PDB entry 2BA0 | X-ray diffraction, 2.70 A resolution | chains E and G of the 9 polymer chains in the assembly

Chain E:
Protein: Archaeal exosome RNA binding protein RRP41
Source organism: Archaeoglobus fulgidus
Notes: EC 3.1.13.-
Reference sequence: O29757 (ECX1_ARCFU); numbering as in UniProt (aligned over 1-258)
Amino-acid sequence (258 residues; each row starts with the number of its first residue):
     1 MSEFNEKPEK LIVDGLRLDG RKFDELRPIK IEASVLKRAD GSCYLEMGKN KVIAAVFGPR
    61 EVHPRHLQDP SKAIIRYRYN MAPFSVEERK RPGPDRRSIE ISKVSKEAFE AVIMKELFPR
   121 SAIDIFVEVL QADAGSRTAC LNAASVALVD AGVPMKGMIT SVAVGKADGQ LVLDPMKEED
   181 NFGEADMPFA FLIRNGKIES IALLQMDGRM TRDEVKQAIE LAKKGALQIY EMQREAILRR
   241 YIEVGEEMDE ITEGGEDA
Unresolved in the structure: 1-9, 253-258

Chain G:
Protein: Archaeal exosome RNA binding protein RRP42
Source organism: Archaeoglobus fulgidus
Notes: EC 3.1.13.-
Reference sequence: O29756 (ECX2_ARCFU); residue numbers follow UniProt; this construct covers 1-259
Amino-acid sequence (259 residues; row label = number of the first residue in the row):
     1 MPEDILVDIK RDYVLSKLRD NERIDGRGFD EFRKVEIIPN VIEKAEGSAL VKLGDTQVVV
    61 GVKMQPGEPY PDTPDRGVII VNAELVPLAS PTFEPGPPDE NSIELARVVD RGIRESEAVD
   121 LSKLVIEEGE KVWIVFVDIH ALDDDGNLLD ASALAAIAAL MNTKVPAERF DLGEDYLLPV
   181 RDLPVSVTSL IVGNKYLVDP SREEMSVGDT TLTITTDKDD NVVAMQKSGG YLLDEKLFDE
   241 LLDVSINCAR KLREKFKEI
Unresolved in the structure: 1-2, 258-259

Interface between chain E and chain G:
Pairs across the interface - 46 pairs, chain E then chain G:
  Val-35(E) / Gln-57(G)
  Leu-36(E) / Leu-88(G)  hydrophobic
  Leu-36(E) / Leu-142(G)
  Leu-36(E) / Asp-143(G)
  Lys-37(E) / Asp-55(G)  salt bridge
  Lys-37(E) / Asp-143(G)  hydrogen bond (backbone-side chain)
  Lys-37(E) / Asp-145(G)  salt bridge
  Arg-38(E) / Ala-89(G)
  Arg-38(E) / Pro-91(G)
  Arg-38(E) / Asp-143(G)  hydrogen bond (backbone-side chain)
  Arg-38(E) / Asp-144(G)
  Arg-38(E) / Asp-145(G)  salt bridge
  Arg-38(E) / Arg-202(G)
  Lys-51(E) / Val-41(G)  hydrogen bond (side chain-backbone)
  Lys-51(E) / Glu-43(G)  salt bridge
  Ala-55(E) / Leu-88(G)  hydrophobic
  Phe-57(E) / Pro-87(G)
  Phe-57(E) / Leu-88(G)
  Phe-57(E) / Ser-90(G)
  Phe-57(E) / Pro-91(G)
  Arg-60(E) / Pro-91(G)  hydrogen bond (side chain-backbone)
  Arg-78(E) / Pro-87(G)
  Pro-83(E) / Glu-84(G)
  Pro-83(E) / Asp-138(G)
  Phe-84(E) / Ile-42(G)
  Phe-84(E) / Gly-61(G)
  Phe-84(E) / Lys-63(G)
  Phe-84(E) / Asp-138(G)
  Ser-85(E) / Lys-44(G)
  Val-86(E) / Lys-44(G)
  Val-86(E) / Lys-63(G)  hydrogen bond (backbone-side chain)
  Glu-87(E) / Lys-63(G)  hydrogen bond (backbone-side chain)
  Glu-87(E) / Arg-169(G)  hydrogen bond (backbone-side chain)
  Arg-89(E) / Lys-63(G)
  Arg-89(E) / Phe-136(G)
  Arg-89(E) / Asp-138(G)  salt bridge
  Phe-126(E) / Pro-87(G)  hydrophobic
  Phe-126(E) / Leu-88(G)  hydrophobic
  Glu-128(E) / Val-86(G)
  Glu-128(E) / Leu-88(G)
  Glu-128(E) / His-140(G)  salt bridge
  Leu-130(E) / Ile-42(G)
  Gln-131(E) / Ile-42(G)
  Gln-131(E) / Glu-43(G)  hydrogen bond
  Gln-131(E) / Lys-44(G)  hydrogen bond (side chain-backbone)
  Ala-132(E) / Lys-44(G)  hydrogen bond (backbone-side chain)
Interface residues without a listed pair, chain E (23 interface residues in all): Ala-82, Glu-88, Pro-92
Interface residues without a listed pair, chain G (27 interface residues in all): Ala-45, Gln-65, Pro-95

Overview:
Chain E and chain G form an interface of 23 and 27 residues respectively; the contacts include 10 hydrogen
bonds and 6 salt bridges. Among the polar pairs are Lys-37(E)/Asp-55(G), Lys-37(E)/Asp-145(G) and
Arg-38(E)/Asp-145(G).
Chain E is Archaeal exosome RNA binding protein RRP41 and chain G is Archaeal exosome RNA binding protein
RRP42, both from Archaeoglobus fulgidus; the structure, Archaeal exosome core, was determined by X-ray
diffraction, deposited together with 2BA1.
